Entry 7CRO (electron microscopy, 3.75 A resolution); this record covers chains D and K of the 11 polymer chains in the assembly.

== Chain D ==
Protein: Histone H2B
From: Xenopus tropicalis
UniProtKB: Q6AZK7 (Q6AZK7_XENTR); residues 1-122 here correspond to UniProt positions 5-126 (UniProt number = residue number + 4)
Amino-acid sequence (122 residues; numbered 1 to 122; the number before each row is that of its first residue):
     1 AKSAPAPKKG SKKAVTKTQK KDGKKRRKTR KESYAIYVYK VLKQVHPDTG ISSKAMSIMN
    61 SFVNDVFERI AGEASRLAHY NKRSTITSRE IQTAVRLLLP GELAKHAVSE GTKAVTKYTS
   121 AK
Disordered / not traced: 1-26, 122

== Chain K ==
Molecule: 187-nt DNA strand
From: Xenopus laevis
Sequence (187 nucleotides; each row starts with the number of its first residue):
     1 ATCGCGACAC CGGCACTGGA ACAGGATGTA TATATCTGAC ACGTGCCTGG AGACTAGGGA
    61 GTAATCCCCT TGGCGGTTAA AACGCGGGGG ACAGCGCGTA CGTGCGTTTA AGCGGTGCTA
   121 GAGCTGTCTA CGACCAATTG AGCGGCCTCG GCACCGGGAT TCTCCAGGGG ATCGGGCATC
   181 ACCCGAT
Disordered / not traced: 1-9, 178-187

== Interface between chain D and chain K ==
Contacting residue pairs (8):
  Lys28(D) - DC124(K)  phosphate contact
  Tyr39(D) - DC42(K)  phosphate contact
  Gly50(D) - DA41(K)  phosphate contact
  Ile51(D) - DA41(K)  phosphate contact
  Ser53(D) - DC40(K)  phosphate contact
  Ser84(D) - DG59(K)  phosphate contact
  Ser84(D) - DA60(K)  hydrogen bond to the phosphate
  Thr85(D) - DA60(K)  hydrogen bond to the phosphate
Interface residues without a listed pair, chain D (11 interface residues in all): Thr29, Arg30, Ser52, Arg83
Interface residues without a listed pair, chain K (8 interface residues in all): DT48, DG61

== Summary ==
11 residues of chain D face 8 of chain K across their interface; the contacts include 2 hydrogen bonds. Polar
pairs include Ser84(D)-DA60(K) and Thr85(D)-DA60(K).
Here chain D is Histone H2B (Xenopus tropicalis) and chain K is a 187-nt DNA strand (Xenopus laevis). Entry
7CRO (NSD2 bearing E1099K/T1150A dual mutation in complex with 187-bp NCP) was determined by electron
microscopy together with 7CRP, 7CRQ and 7CRR from the same study.
